PDB entry 7OJ7 | X-ray diffraction, 1.78 A resolution | chains 333 and 444 of the 4 polymer chains in the assembly

== Chain 333 ==
Molecule: Capsid protein VP3
Source organism: Coxsackievirus A24
UniProtKB: V9VEF3 (V9VEF3_9ENTO); residues 341-580 here = UniProt positions 341-580
Chain sequence (240 residues; numbered 341 to 580; the number before each row is that of its first residue):
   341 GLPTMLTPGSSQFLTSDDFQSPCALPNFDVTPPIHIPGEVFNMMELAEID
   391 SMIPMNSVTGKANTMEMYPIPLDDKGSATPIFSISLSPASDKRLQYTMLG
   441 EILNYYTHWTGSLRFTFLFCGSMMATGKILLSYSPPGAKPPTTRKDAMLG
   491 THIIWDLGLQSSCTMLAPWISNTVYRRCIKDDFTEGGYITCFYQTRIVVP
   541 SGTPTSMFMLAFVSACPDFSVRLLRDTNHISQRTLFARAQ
Disordered / not traced: 575-580

== Chain 444 ==
Molecule: Capsid protein VP4
Source organism: Coxsackievirus A24
UniProtKB: V9VEF3 (V9VEF3_9ENTO); residues 1-69 here = UniProt positions 1-69
Chain sequence (69 residues; numbered 1 to 69; the number before each row is that of its first residue):
     1 MGAQVSSQKVGAHENTNVATGGSTVNYTTINYYKDSASNAASKLDFSQDP
    51 SKFTEPVKDIMIKTAPALN
Disordered / not traced: 1, 14-24
Bound ions: Ca2+: Lys63, Ala65 (shared with 1 residue of chain 111)

== Chain 333 / chain 444 interface ==
Residue-residue contacts - 34 pairs, chain 333 then chain 444:
  Asp358(333) - Ala40(444)
  Asp358(333) - Ala41(444)  hydrogen bond (side chain-backbone)
  Gln360(333) - Ile30(444)
  Gln360(333) - Asn31(444)
  Gln360(333) - Tyr32(444)
  Gln360(333) - Tyr33(444)
  Gln360(333) - Ser38(444)
  Gln360(333) - Ala40(444)
  Ser361(333) - Tyr33(444)
  Ser361(333) - Ser38(444)  hydrogen bond (backbone-side chain)
  Pro362(333) - Tyr33(444)
  Pro362(333) - Ser38(444)
  Cys363(333) - Asp35(444)
  Cys363(333) - Ser38(444)  hydrogen bond (backbone-side chain)
  Pro366(333) - Lys34(444)
  Pro366(333) - Asp35(444)
  Asn367(333) - Lys34(444)
  Asn367(333) - Asp35(444)  hydrogen bond (backbone-side chain)
  Gly378(333) - Phe53(444)
  Glu379(333) - Lys52(444)  hydrogen bond (backbone-side chain)
  Glu379(333) - Phe53(444)
  Val380(333) - Phe53(444)  hydrophobic
  Phe381(333) - Asp45(444)
  Phe381(333) - Ser47(444)
  Glu385(333) - Gln48(444)
  Glu385(333) - Asp49(444)  hydrogen bond (side chain-backbone)
  Glu385(333) - Pro50(444)
  Glu388(333) - Pro50(444)
  Glu388(333) - Thr54(444)
  Ile389(333) - Phe53(444)  hydrophobic
  Ile389(333) - Thr54(444)
  Gln500(333) - Pro66(444)
  Gln500(333) - Ala67(444)  hydrogen bond (side chain-backbone)
  Gln500(333) - Leu68(444)  hydrogen bond (side chain-backbone)
Other interface residues (no listed pair), chain 333 (17 interface residues in all): Phe359, Phe368
Other interface residues (no listed pair), chain 444 (22 interface residues in all): Ala37, Asn39

== Overview ==
17 residues of chain 333 face 22 of chain 444 across their interface, with 8 hydrogen bonds. Polar pairs
include Asp358(333)-Ala41(444), Ser361(333)-Ser38(444) and Cys363(333)-Ser38(444). Lys63(444) and Ala65(444)
form the Ca2+ site.
Here chain 333 is Capsid protein VP3 and chain 444 is Capsid protein VP4, both from Coxsackievirus A24. Entry
7OJ7 (Crystal structure of human coxsackievirus A24v in complex with a pentavalent N-acetylneuraminic acid
conjugate) was determined by X-ray diffraction.
